Entry 7X3W (electron microscopy, 3.10 A resolution); this record covers chains G and J of the 11 polymer chains in the assembly.

[Chain G]
Molecule: Histone H2A
From: Xenopus laevis
UniProtKB: Q6AZJ8 (Q6AZJ8_XENLA); residues 0-129 here correspond to UniProt positions 1-130 (UniProt number = residue number + 1)
Amino-acid sequence (130 residues; each row starts with the number of its first residue; numbering starts at 0):
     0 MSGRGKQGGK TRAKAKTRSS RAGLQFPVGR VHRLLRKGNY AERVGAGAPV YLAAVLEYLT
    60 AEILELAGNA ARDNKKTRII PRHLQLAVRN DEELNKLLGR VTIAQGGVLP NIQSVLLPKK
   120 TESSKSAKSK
Unresolved in the structure: 0-11, 119-129

[Chain J]
Molecule: 146-nt DNA strand
Sequence (146 nucleotides; row label = number of the first residue in the row):
     1 TCAGGATGTA TATATCTGAC ACGTGCCTGG AGACTAGGGA GTAATCCCCT TGGCGGTTAA
    61 AACGCGGGGG ACAGCGCGTA CGTGCGTTTA AGCGGTGCTA GAGCTGTCTA CGACCAATTG
   121 AGCGGCCTCG GCACCGGGAT TCTCCA

[How chain G and chain J interact]
Pairs across the interface (14; chain G residue first):
  Arg-29(G) with DG122(J), phosphate contact; DC123(J), salt bridge to the phosphate
  Arg-42(G) with DG112(J), hydrogen bond to the sugar; DA113(J), phosphate contact
  Val-43(G) with DG112(J), sugar contact; DA113(J), hydrogen bond to the phosphate
  Gly-44(G) with DG112(J), phosphate contact
  Ala-45(G) with DG112(J), phosphate contact
  Lys-75(G) with DC132(J), phosphate contact; DA133(J), salt bridge to the phosphate
  Thr-76(G) with DG131(J), hydrogen bond to the phosphate; DC132(J), hydrogen bond to the phosphate
  Arg-77(G) with DG131(J), sugar contact; DC132(J), hydrogen bond to the phosphate
Other interface residues (no listed pair), chain G (11 interface residues in all): Thr-16, Arg-35, Glu-41
Other interface residues (no listed pair), chain J (8 interface residues in all): DA121

[Summary]
11 residues of chain G face 8 of chain J across their interface; the contacts include 5 hydrogen bonds and 2
salt bridges. Polar contacts include Arg-42(G)/DG112(J), Val-43(G)/DA113(J) and Thr-76(G)/DG131(J).
Here chain G is Histone H2A (Xenopus laevis) and chain J is a 146-nt DNA strand. Entry 7X3W (Cryo-EM structure
of ISW1-N1 nucleosome) was determined by electron microscopy (same publication as 7X3T, 7X3V and 7X3X).
